PDB entry 5L5A | X-ray diffraction, 2.40 A resolution | chains R and S of the 28 polymer chains in the assembly

== Chain R ==
Name: Proteasome subunit alpha type-5
Organism: Saccharomyces cerevisiae S288c
Notes: EC 3.4.25.1
UniProtKB: P32379 (PSA5_YEAST); residues -7 to 252 here correspond to UniProt positions 1-260 (UniProt number = residue number + 8)
Amino-acid sequence (260 residues; each row starts with the number of its first residue; numbers below 1 keep their minus sign (Met-7 is residue -7)):
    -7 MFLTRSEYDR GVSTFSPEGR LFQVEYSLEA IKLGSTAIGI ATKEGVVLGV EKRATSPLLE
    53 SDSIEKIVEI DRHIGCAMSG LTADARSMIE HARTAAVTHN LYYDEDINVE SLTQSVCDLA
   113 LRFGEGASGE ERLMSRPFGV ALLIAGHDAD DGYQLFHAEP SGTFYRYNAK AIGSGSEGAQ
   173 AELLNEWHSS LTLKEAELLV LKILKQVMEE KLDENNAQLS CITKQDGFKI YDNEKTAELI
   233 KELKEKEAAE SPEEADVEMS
Not modelled in the structure: -7 to 0, 118-124, 243-252

== Chain S ==
Name: Proteasome subunit alpha type-6
Organism: Saccharomyces cerevisiae S288c
Notes: EC 3.4.25.1
UniProtKB: P40302 (PSA6_YEAST); residues 0-233 here correspond to UniProt positions 1-234 (UniProt number = residue number + 1)
Amino-acid sequence (234 residues; each row starts with the number of its first residue; numbering starts at 0):
     0 MFRNNYDGDT VTFSPTGRLF QVEYALEAIK QGSVTVGLRS NTHAVLVALK RNADELSSYQ
    60 KKIIKCDEHM GLSLAGLAPD ARVLSNYLRQ QCNYSSLVFN RKLAVERAGH LLCDKAQKNT
   120 QSYGGRPYGV GLLIIGYDKS GAHLLEFQPS GNVTELYGTA IGARSQGAKT YLERTLDTFI
   180 KIDGNPDELI KAGVEAISQS LRDESLTVDN LSIAIVGKDT PFTIYDGEAV AKYI
Not modelled in the structure: 0-2
UniProt features mapped onto this chain:
  - modified residue: Ser13 (Phosphoserine)
  - cross-link: Lys190 (Glycyl lysine isopeptide (Lys-Gly) (interchain with G-Cter in ubiquitin))

== Chain R / chain S interface ==
Residue-residue contacts - 44 pairs, chain R then chain S:
  Arg2(R) - Gly7(S)
  Gly3(R) - Gly7(S)
  Ser5(R) - Arg125(S)
  Thr6(R) - Gly7(S)
  Thr6(R) - Gln20(S)
  Phe7(R) - Gln20(S)  hydrogen bond (backbone-side chain)
  Phe7(R) - Tyr23(S)
  Phe7(R) - Leu76(S)  hydrophobic
  Phe7(R) - Arg125(S)
  Phe7(R) - Pro126(S)
  Phe7(R) - Gly128(S)
  Ser8(R) - Tyr23(S)
  Pro9(R) - Tyr23(S)  hydrophobic
  Pro9(R) - Glu26(S)
  Glu10(R) - Glu26(S)
  Glu10(R) - Gln30(S)
  Gly11(R) - Tyr23(S)
  Gly11(R) - Ala27(S)
  Leu13(R) - Arg125(S)
  Gln106(R) - Arg81(S)  hydrogen bond
  Asp110(R) - Arg81(S)  salt bridge
  Leu113(R) - Pro78(S)  hydrophobic
  Leu113(R) - Arg125(S)
  Ser153(R) - Pro78(S)
  Gly154(R) - Pro78(S)
  Thr155(R) - Gln59(S)
  Phe156(R) - Gln59(S)
  Tyr157(R) - Arg50(S)  hydrogen bond (side chain-backbone)
  Tyr157(R) - Ala52(S)
  Tyr157(R) - Ser57(S)
  Tyr157(R) - Gln59(S)
  Arg158(R) - Ser56(S)
  Arg158(R) - Ser57(S)  hydrogen bond (backbone-backbone)
  Tyr159(R) - Ala52(S)
  Tyr159(R) - Asp53(S)
  Tyr159(R) - Leu55(S)
  Tyr159(R) - Ser56(S)
  Asn160(R) - Leu55(S)  hydrogen bond (backbone-backbone)
  Ala161(R) - Leu55(S)
  Gln172(R) - Asp53(S)  hydrogen bond
  Gln172(R) - Leu55(S)
  Leu176(R) - Glu54(S)
  Leu176(R) - Leu55(S)  hydrophobic
  Trp179(R) - Leu55(S)  hydrophobic
Also at the interface, not in a pair above, chain R (27 interface residues in all): Glu117, Leu175
Also at the interface, not in a pair above, chain S (25 interface residues in all): Asp6, Ala24, Asn51, Asp79, Gly123

== Overview ==
27 residues of chain R and 25 residues of chain S are in contact, with 6 hydrogen bonds and 1 salt bridge.
Polar pairs include Asp110(R)-Arg81(S), Phe7(R)-Gln20(S) and Gln106(R)-Arg81(S).
Here chain R is Proteasome subunit alpha type-5 and chain S is Proteasome subunit alpha type-6, both from
Saccharomyces cerevisiae S288c. Entry 5L5A (Yeast 20S proteasome with human beta5i (1-138; R57T)) was
determined by X-ray diffraction, deposited together with 5L52, 5L54, 5L55, 5L5B, 5L5D, 5L5E and 30 further
entries.
